PDB entry 1LQT | X-ray diffraction, 1.05 A resolution | chain A

== Chain A ==
Molecule: FprA
Organism: Mycobacterium tuberculosis
UniProt: O05783 (FPRA_MYCTU); numbering as in UniProt (aligned over 1-456)
Chain sequence (456 residues; row label = number of the first residue in the row):
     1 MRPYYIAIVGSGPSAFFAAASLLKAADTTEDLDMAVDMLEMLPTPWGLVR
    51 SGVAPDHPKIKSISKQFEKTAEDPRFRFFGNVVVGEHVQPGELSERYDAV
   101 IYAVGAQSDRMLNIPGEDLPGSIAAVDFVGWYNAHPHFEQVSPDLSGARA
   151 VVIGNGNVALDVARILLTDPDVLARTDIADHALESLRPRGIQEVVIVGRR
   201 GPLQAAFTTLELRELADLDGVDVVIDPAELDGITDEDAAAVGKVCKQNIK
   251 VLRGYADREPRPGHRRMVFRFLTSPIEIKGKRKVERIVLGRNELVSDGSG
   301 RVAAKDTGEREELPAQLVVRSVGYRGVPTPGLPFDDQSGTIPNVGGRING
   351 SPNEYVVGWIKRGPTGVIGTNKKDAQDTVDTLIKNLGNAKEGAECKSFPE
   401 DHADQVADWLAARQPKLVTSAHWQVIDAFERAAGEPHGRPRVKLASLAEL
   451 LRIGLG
Disordered / not traced: 1, 260, 399-400
Residues lining bound ligands:
  - FAD (flavin-adenine dinucleotide): Val9, Gly10, Ser11, Gly12, Pro13, Ser14, Ala15, Leu39, Glu40, Met41, Leu42, Trp46, Gly47, Leu48, Gly52, Val53, His57, Ile60, Val82, Val83, Val84, Ala103, Val104, Gly105, Gln107, Val129, Val158, Asp161, Tyr324, Gly358, Trp359, Gly366, Val367, Ile368, Asn371
  - ODP (4-oxo-nicotinamide-adenine dinucleotide phosphate): His57, Arg110, Leu112, Ile153, Gly154, Asn155, Gly156, Asn157, Val158, Ala159, Asp161, Arg199, Arg200, Gln204, Ala206, Thr208, Glu211, Ser321, Val322, Gly323, Tyr324, Trp359, Pro364, Thr365, Gly366, Val367

== In short ==
Ligands of chain A: flavin-adenine dinucleotide and compound ODP.
Chain A is FprA (Mycobacterium tuberculosis); the structure, A covalent modification of NADP+ revealed by the
atomic resolution structure of FprA, a Mycobacterium tuberculosis ..., was determined by X-ray diffraction,
deposited together with 1LQU.
